Entry 4ZUH (X-ray diffraction, 2.39 A resolution); this record covers chains A and B of the 3 polymer chains in the assembly.

Chain A (and B):
Molecule: PEDV 3C-Like protease
From: Porcine epidemic diarrhea virus
Notes: chain B of this document is another copy of the same molecule, construct and numbering; everything in this record applies to it too
Reference sequence: K4L9I6 (K4L9I6_9ALPC); residues 1-299 here correspond to UniProt positions 2998-3296 (UniProt number = residue number + 2997)
Amino-acid sequence (305 residues; numbered 1 to 305; the number before each row is that of its first residue):
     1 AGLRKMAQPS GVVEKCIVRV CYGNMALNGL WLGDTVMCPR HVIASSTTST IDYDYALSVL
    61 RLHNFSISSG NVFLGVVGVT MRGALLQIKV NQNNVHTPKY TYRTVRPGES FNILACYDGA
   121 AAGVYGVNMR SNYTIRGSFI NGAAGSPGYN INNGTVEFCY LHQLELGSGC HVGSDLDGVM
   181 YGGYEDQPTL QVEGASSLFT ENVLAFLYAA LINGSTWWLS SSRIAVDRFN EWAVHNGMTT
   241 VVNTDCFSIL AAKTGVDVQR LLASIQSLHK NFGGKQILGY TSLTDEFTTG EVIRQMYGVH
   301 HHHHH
Not modelled in the structure: 299-305 (chain B: 46-49, 299-305)
Differences from the reference sequence: engineered mutation Ala144 (Cys3141 in K4L9I6); expression tag (300-305)
From the paper describing this entry:
  - conformationally variable residues (side-chain flip): His41
  - binding site for peptide substrate SAVLQSGF: Met25, Ala26, Leu27, His41, Ile51, Gly142, Ala144, His162 to Leu166, Pro188 to Leu190
  - catalytic residues: Gly142, Ala144
  - contacts within the chain: His41-Gln163 (water-mediated contact), His41-Asp186 (water-mediated contact)
  - catalytic residues: His41 (proposed by the authors, not directly observed)
  - mutagenesis - R4A, S138A, R294A, Q295A: unchanged binding to monomer-dimer equilibrium
  - mutagenesis - H41A, H162A, D186A: abolished catalytic activity
  - mutagenesis - M25T: abolished catalytic activity on NEMO-derived substrate
  - mutagenesis - M25T: unchanged catalytic activity on SARS-CoV 3CLpro-derived substrate
  - specificity-determining residues: Arg19 to Ala26
  - specificity-determining residues: Asn24 (proposed by the authors, not directly observed)

Interface between chain A and chain B:
Pairs across the interface (77; chain A residue first):
  Ala1(A) - Gly137(B)
  Ala1(A) - Ser138(B)
  Ala1(A) - Phe139(B)  hydrogen bond (backbone-backbone)
  Ala1(A) - Glu165(B)  hydrogen bond (backbone-side chain)
  Ala1(A) - Gly169(B)
  Ala1(A) - His171(B)  hydrogen bond (backbone-side chain)
  Gly2(A) - Gly137(B)
  Gly2(A) - Ser138(B)  hydrogen bond (backbone-side chain)
  Arg4(A) - Tyr125(B)
  Arg4(A) - Gly126(B)  hydrogen bond (side chain-backbone)
  Arg4(A) - Val127(B)
  Arg4(A) - Arg136(B)  hydrogen bond (side chain-backbone)
  Arg4(A) - Gly137(B)
  Arg4(A) - Ser138(B)
  Arg4(A) - Glu286(B)  salt bridge
  Lys5(A) - Arg4(B)
  Met6(A) - Val124(B)
  Met6(A) - Tyr125(B)  hydrophobic
  Met6(A) - Ser138(B)
  Ala7(A) - Gly123(B)
  Ala7(A) - Val124(B)  hydrogen bond (backbone-backbone)
  Gln8(A) - Val124(B)
  Pro9(A) - Ser10(B)
  Pro9(A) - Glu14(B)
  Pro9(A) - Ala121(B)
  Pro9(A) - Ala122(B)
  Pro9(A) - Gly123(B)
  Ser10(A) - Pro9(B)
  Ser10(A) - Ser10(B)  hydrogen bond (side chain-backbone)
  Ser10(A) - Glu14(B)  hydrogen bond (backbone-side chain)
  Gly11(A) - Gly11(B)
  Gly11(A) - Glu14(B)  hydrogen bond (backbone-side chain)
  Glu14(A) - Pro9(B)
  Glu14(A) - Ser10(B)  hydrogen bond (side chain-backbone)
  Glu14(A) - Gly11(B)  hydrogen bond (side chain-backbone)
  Ala121(A) - Pro9(B)
  Ala122(A) - Pro9(B)
  Gly123(A) - Met6(B)
  Gly123(A) - Ala7(B)
  Val124(A) - Met6(B)
  Val124(A) - Ala7(B)  hydrogen bond (backbone-backbone)
  Val124(A) - Val124(B)  hydrophobic
  Tyr125(A) - Arg4(B)
  Tyr125(A) - Lys5(B)
  Tyr125(A) - Met6(B)  hydrophobic
  Gly126(A) - Arg4(B)  hydrogen bond (backbone-side chain)
  Val127(A) - Arg4(B)
  Arg136(A) - Arg4(B)  hydrogen bond (backbone-side chain)
  Gly137(A) - Ala1(B)
  Gly137(A) - Gly2(B)
  Gly137(A) - Arg4(B)
  Ser138(A) - Ala1(B)
  Ser138(A) - Gly2(B)  hydrogen bond (side chain-backbone)
  Ser138(A) - Arg4(B)
  Ser138(A) - Met6(B)
  Ser138(A) - Gln295(B)  hydrogen bond
  Phe139(A) - Ala1(B)  hydrogen bond (backbone-backbone)
  Ile140(A) - Gln295(B)
  Ile140(A) - Met296(B)
  Ile140(A) - Tyr297(B)
  Ile140(A) - Gly298(B)
  Glu165(A) - Ala1(B)  hydrogen bond (side chain-backbone)
  His171(A) - Ala1(B)  hydrogen bond (side chain-backbone)
  Gly274(A) - Phe272(B)
  Gln276(A) - Phe272(B)
  Gly279(A) - Thr281(B)  hydrogen bond (backbone-side chain)
  Tyr280(A) - Thr281(B)
  Thr281(A) - Phe272(B)
  Thr281(A) - Gly273(B)
  Thr281(A) - Gln276(B)  hydrogen bond
  Thr281(A) - Thr281(B)
  Ser282(A) - Gln276(B)
  Gln295(A) - Ser138(B)  hydrogen bond
  Gln295(A) - Ile140(B)
  Met296(A) - Ile140(B)
  Tyr297(A) - Ile140(B)
  Gly298(A) - Ile140(B)
Also at the interface, not in a pair above, chain A (40 interface residues in all): Leu3, Leu114, Gly169, Glu286, Arg294
Also at the interface, not in a pair above, chain B (37 interface residues in all): Leu3, Gln8, Arg294

Overview:
40 residues of chain A face 37 of chain B across their interface, with 23 hydrogen bonds and 1 salt bridge.
Polar contacts include Arg4(A)-Glu286(B), Ala1(A)-Glu165(B) and Ala1(A)-His171(B). The paper reports catalytic
residues Gly142(A), Ala144(A) and His41(A); H41A, H162A and D186A of chain A abolish catalytic activity; 8
substitutions were tested in all.
Chain A and chain B are both PEDV 3C-Like protease (Porcine epidemic diarrhea virus); the structure, Complex
structure of PEDV 3CLpro mutant (C144A) with a peptide substrate, was determined by X-ray diffraction together
with 4XFQ from the same study.
